Entry 3Q4B (X-ray diffraction, 2.19 A resolution); this record covers chain A.

[Chain A]
Name: Renin
Source organism: Homo sapiens
Notes: EC 3.4.23.15
Reference sequence: P00797 (RENI_HUMAN); the construct lacks a stretch of the UniProt sequence and is renumbered around it, so the offset changes along the chain: -5 to 47 = UniProt 67-119; 48-97 = UniProt 122-171; 99-160 = UniProt 172-233; 161-242 = UniProt 238-319; 2 more segments
Chain sequence (340 residues; each row starts with the number of its first residue; note: 2 numbers in that range are skipped by the numbering (no residue carries them; nothing is unmodelled there); a row labelled like 47A-47B holds insertion residues (47A, then the next letters in order); numbers below 1 keep their minus sign (Leu-5 is residue -5)):
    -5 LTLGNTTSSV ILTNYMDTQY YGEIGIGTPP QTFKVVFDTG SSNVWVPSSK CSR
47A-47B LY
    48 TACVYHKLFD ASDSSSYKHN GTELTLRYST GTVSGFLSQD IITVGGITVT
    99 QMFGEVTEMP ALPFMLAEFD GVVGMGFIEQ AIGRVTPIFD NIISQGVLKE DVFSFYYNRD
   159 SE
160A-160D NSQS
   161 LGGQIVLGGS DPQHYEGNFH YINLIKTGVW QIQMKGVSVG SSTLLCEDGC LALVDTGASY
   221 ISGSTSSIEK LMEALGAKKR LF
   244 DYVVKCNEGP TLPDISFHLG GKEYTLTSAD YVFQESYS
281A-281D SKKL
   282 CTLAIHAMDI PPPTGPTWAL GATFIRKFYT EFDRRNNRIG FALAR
Unresolved in the structure: -5 to -3
Disulfide bonds: Cys45-Cys50, Cys206-Cys210, Cys249-Cys282
Covalent attachments: N-acetylglucosamine (NAG) linked to Asn67
Residues lining bound ligands: vtp-27999 (RX5; methyl (2-{(R)-(3-chlorophenyl)[(3R)-1-({(2S)-2-(methylamino)-3-[(3R)-tetrahydro-2H-pyran-3-yl]propyl}carbamoyl)piperidin-3-yl] methoxy}ethyl)carbamate): Thr12, Gln13, Tyr14, Val30, Asp32, Gly34, Ser35, Tyr75, Ser76, Thr77, Pro111, Phe112, Leu114, Ala115, Phe117, Val120, Tyr155, Asp215, Thr216, Gly217, Ala218, Ser219, His287, Met289, Ala303
UniProt features mapped onto this chain:
  - active site: Asp32, Asp215
  - glycosylation (N-linked (GlcNAc...) asparagine): Asn-1, Asn67

[Summary]
Ligands of chain A: vtp-27999. N-acetylglucosamine is covalently linked to Asn67. UniProt lists active-site
residues Asp32 and Asp215.
Chain A is Renin (Homo sapiens); the structure, Clinically Useful Alkyl Amine Renin Inhibitors, was determined
by X-ray diffraction together with 3Q5H from the same study.
